8FX7 - chain A; structure by X-ray diffraction, 2.20 A resolution.

== Chain A ==
Name: PCP-C didomain
From: Thermobifida fusca YX
UniProtKB: Q47NR9 (Q47NR9_THEFY); residue numbers follow UniProt; this construct covers 2481-3000
Sequence (520 residues; row label = number of the first residue in the row):
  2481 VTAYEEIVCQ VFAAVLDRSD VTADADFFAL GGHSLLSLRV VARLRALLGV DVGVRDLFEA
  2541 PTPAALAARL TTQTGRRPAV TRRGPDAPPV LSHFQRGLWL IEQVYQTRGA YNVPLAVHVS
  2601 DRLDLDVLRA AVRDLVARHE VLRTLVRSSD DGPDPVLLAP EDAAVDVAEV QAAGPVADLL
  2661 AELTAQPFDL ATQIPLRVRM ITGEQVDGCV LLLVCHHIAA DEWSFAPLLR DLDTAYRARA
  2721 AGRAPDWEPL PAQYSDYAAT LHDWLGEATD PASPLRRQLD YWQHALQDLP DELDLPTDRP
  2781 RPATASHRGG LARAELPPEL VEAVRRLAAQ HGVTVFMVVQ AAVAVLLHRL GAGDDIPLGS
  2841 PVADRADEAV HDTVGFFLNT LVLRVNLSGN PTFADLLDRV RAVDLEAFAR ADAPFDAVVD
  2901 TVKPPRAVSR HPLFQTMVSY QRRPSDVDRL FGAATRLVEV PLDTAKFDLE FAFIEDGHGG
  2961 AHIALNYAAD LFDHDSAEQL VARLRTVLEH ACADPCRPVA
Unresolved in the structure: 2552-2556
Sequence notes: conflict Gly2577 (Arg in Q47NR9)
Covalent attachments: compound YCT linked to Ser2514

== In short ==
Chain A is PCP-C didomain (Thermobifida fusca YX); the structure, Non-ribosomal PCP-C didomain (ester
stabilised leucine) acceptor bound state, was determined by X-ray diffraction, deposited together with 8FX6.
